Entry 6RJ4 (X-ray diffraction, 1.90 A resolution); this record covers chains A and E of the 6 polymer chains in the assembly.

== Chain A (and E) ==
Name: Molybdenum storage protein subunit alpha
Organism: Azotobacter vinelandii (strain DJ / ATCC BAA-1303)
Notes: chain E of this document is another copy of the same molecule, construct and numbering; everything in this record applies to it too
UniProtKB: P84308 (MOSA_AZOVD); numbering as in UniProt (aligned over 2-276)
Chain sequence (275 residues; numbered 2 to 276; the number before each row is that of its first residue):
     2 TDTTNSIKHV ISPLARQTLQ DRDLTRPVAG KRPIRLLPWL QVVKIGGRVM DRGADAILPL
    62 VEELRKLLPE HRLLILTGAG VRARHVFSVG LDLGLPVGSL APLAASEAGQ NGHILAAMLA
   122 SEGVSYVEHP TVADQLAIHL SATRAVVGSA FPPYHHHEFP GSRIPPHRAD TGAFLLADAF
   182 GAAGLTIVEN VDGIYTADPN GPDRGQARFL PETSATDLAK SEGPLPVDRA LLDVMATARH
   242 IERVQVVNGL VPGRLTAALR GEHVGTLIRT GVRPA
Unresolved in the structure: 2-32 (chain E: 2-17)
Metal / ion sites: Mg2+: E190, P227 (together with ATP)
Ligand contacts: ATP (adenosine-5'-triphosphate): K45, I46, G47, G48, R49, V50, G79, A80, G81, R85, F152, A170, D171, E190, N191, V192, G194, I195, Y196, A198, D199, P200, N201, P225, L226, P227

== Interface between chain A and chain E ==
Contacting residue pairs (27):
  H114(A) with D135(E), salt bridge
  A118(A) with I35(E); L37(E)
  M119(A) with I35(E), hydrophobic
  A121(A) with L37(E); L38(E); A138(E)
  S122(A) with L37(E), hydrogen bond (backbone-backbone); P39(E); W40(E), hydrogen bond (backbone-side chain)
  G124(A) with A138(E); I139(E); S142(E)
  V125(A) with A138(E)
  S126(A) with D135(E); Q136(E); A138(E), hydrogen bond (side chain-backbone); I139(E), hydrogen bond (side chain-backbone)
  Y127(A) with Q136(E), hydrogen bond (backbone-side chain)
  V128(A) with I139(E), hydrophobic
  H140(A) with I139(E)
  A143(A) with I139(E); S142(E); A143(E), hydrophobic
  T144(A) with I139(E); S142(E)
  V147(A) with I139(E), hydrophobic
Also at the interface, not in a pair above, chain E (13 interface residues in all): R36, L137

== Overview ==
The interface between chain A and chain E involves 14 residues on one side and 13 on the other; the contacts
include 5 hydrogen bonds and 1 salt bridge. Among the polar pairs are H114(A)-D135(E), S122(A)-W40(E) and
S126(A)-A138(E). Ligands of chain A: ATP.
Both chains are Molybdenum storage protein subunit alpha (Azotobacter vinelandii (strain DJ / ATCC BAA-1303)).
Entry 6RJ4 (Molybdenum storage protein - P6422, ADP) was determined by X-ray diffraction, deposited together
with 6RIS, 6RKD and 6RKE.
